PDB entry 5CM3 | X-ray diffraction, 2.30 A resolution | chains A and B of the 4 polymer chains in the assembly

Chain A (and B):
Molecule: TrfB transcriptional repressor protein
From: Escherichia coli
Notes: fragment: KorA, UNP resiodues 1-97; chain B of this document is another copy of the same molecule, construct and numbering; everything in this record applies to it too
Reference sequence: P03052 (KORA2_ECOLX); numbering as in UniProt (aligned over 1-97)
Amino-acid sequence (97 residues; each row starts with the number of its first residue):
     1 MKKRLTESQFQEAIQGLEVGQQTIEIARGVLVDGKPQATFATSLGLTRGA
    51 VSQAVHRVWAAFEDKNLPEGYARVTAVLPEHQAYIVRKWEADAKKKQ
Curated features (UniProtKB/Swiss-Prot):
  - DNA-binding region: Gln-37 to His-56 (H-T-H motif)
Reported in the primary citation:
  - binding site for the 20-nt DNA strand: Arg-48, Gly-49, Gln-53
  - binding site for the 20-nt DNA strand: Glu-18 to Thr-23, Thr-47, Gln-53, Arg-57
  - specificity-determining residues: Gly-49
  - binding site for the 20-nt DNA strand: Gln-37 (proposed by the authors, not directly observed)

Interface between chain A and chain B:
Pairs across the interface (38; chain A residue first):
  Gly-70(A) with Glu-80(B), hydrogen bond (backbone-backbone)
  Tyr-71(A) with Leu-78(B); Pro-79(B)
  Ala-72(A) with Ala-76(B); Val-77(B); Leu-78(B), hydrogen bond (backbone-backbone); Glu-80(B); Arg-87(B)
  Arg-73(A) with Ala-76(B)
  Val-74(A) with Val-74(B); Thr-75(B), hydrogen bond (backbone-side chain); Ala-76(B), hydrogen bond (backbone-backbone)
  Thr-75(A) with Val-74(B); Thr-75(B); Glu-90(B)
  Ala-76(A) with Ala-72(B); Arg-73(B); Val-74(B), hydrogen bond (backbone-backbone); Glu-90(B)
  Val-77(A) with Ala-72(B); Arg-73(B)
  Leu-78(A) with Tyr-71(B); Ala-72(B), hydrogen bond (backbone-backbone); Trp-89(B), hydrophobic; Glu-90(B)
  Pro-79(A) with Tyr-71(B), hydrophobic
  Glu-80(A) with Gly-70(B)
  Gln-82(A) with Trp-89(B)
  Ile-85(A) with Trp-89(B), hydrophobic
  Val-86(A) with Ala-76(B), hydrophobic; Val-86(B), hydrophobic
  Arg-87(A) with Val-74(B)
  Trp-89(A) with Leu-78(B), hydrophobic; Gln-82(B); Ile-85(B), hydrophobic; Val-86(B), hydrophobic
  Glu-90(A) with Thr-75(B); Ala-76(B)
Also at the interface, not in a pair above, chain A (19 interface residues in all): Leu-67, Pro-68
Also at the interface, not in a pair above, chain B (19 interface residues in all): Leu-67, Ala-83

Summary:
Chain A and chain B each contribute 19 residues to their interface; the contacts include 6 hydrogen bonds.
Polar pairs include Val-74(A)/Thr-75(B), Gly-70(A)/Glu-80(B) and Ala-72(A)/Leu-78(B). The paper reports a
binding site for the 20-nt DNA strand at Arg-48(A), Gly-49(A) and Gln-53(A) among others; the specificity
determinant Gly-49(A).
Chain A and chain B are both TrfB transcriptional repressor protein (Escherichia coli); the structure, Crystal
Structure of KorA, a plasmid-encoded, global transcription regulator, was determined by X-ray diffraction,
deposited together with 5CKT and 5CLV.
